Entry 9DQP (X-ray diffraction, 1.95 A resolution); this record covers chains A and B.

Chain A (and B):
Name: 2OG-Fe dioxygenase family protein
From: Streptomyces sp. Ag109_G2-6
Notes: chain B of this document is another copy of the same molecule, construct and numbering; everything in this record applies to it too
UniProtKB: A0A3N4ZHX0 (A0A3N4ZHX0_9ACTN); numbering as in UniProt (aligned over 1-247)
Amino-acid sequence (253 residues; numbered 1 to 253; the number before each row is that of its first residue):
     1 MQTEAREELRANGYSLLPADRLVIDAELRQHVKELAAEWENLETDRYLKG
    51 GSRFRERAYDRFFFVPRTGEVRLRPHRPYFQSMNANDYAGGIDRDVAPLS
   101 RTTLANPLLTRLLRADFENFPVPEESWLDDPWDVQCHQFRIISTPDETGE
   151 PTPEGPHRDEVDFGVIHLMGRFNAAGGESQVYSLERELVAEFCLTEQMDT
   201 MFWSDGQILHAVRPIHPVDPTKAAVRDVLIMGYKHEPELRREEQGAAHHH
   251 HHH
Unresolved in the structure: 1, 46-52, 147-152, 245-253 (chain B: 1-2, 47-50, 81-94, 148-150, 244-253)
Sequence notes: expression tag (248-253)

How chain A and chain B interact:
Residue-residue contacts - 36 pairs, chain A then chain B:
  E8(A) with R241(B), salt bridge
  A11(A) with E243(B)
  N12(A) with R241(B); E243(B), hydrogen bond
  Y14(A) with E70(B), hydrogen bond; R72(B), hydrogen bond
  L16(A) with T68(B); E70(B)
  P18(A) with R67(B); T68(B)
  A19(A) with R67(B)
  D20(A) with R67(B), salt bridge
  G176(A) with R111(B)
  E178(A) with R111(B), salt bridge; R114(B)
  E187(A) with R101(B), salt bridge
  V189(A) with R72(B)
  A190(A) with V71(B); R72(B)
  E191(A) with G69(B); E70(B); V71(B), hydrogen bond (backbone-backbone); T110(B), hydrogen bond; R114(B), salt bridge
  F192(A) with T68(B); G69(B); E70(B)
  C193(A) with T68(B), hydrogen bond (backbone-backbone); R114(B), hydrogen bond
  T195(A) with R67(B)
  E196(A) with R67(B)
  D199(A) with R67(B), salt bridge
  R213(A) with P107(B); R111(B)
  H216(A) with E27(B), salt bridge; R111(B)
Also at the interface, not in a pair above, chain A (22 interface residues in all): P214
Also at the interface, not in a pair above, chain B (16 interface residues in all): L73, A105

Overview:
22 residues of chain A and 16 residues of chain B are in contact; the contacts include 7 hydrogen bonds and 7
salt bridges. Polar pairs include E8(A)-R241(B), D20(A)-R67(B) and E178(A)-R111(B).
Both chains are 2OG-Fe dioxygenase family protein (Streptomyces sp. Ag109_G2-6). Entry 9DQP (Crystal structure
of apo-HrmJ from Streptomyces sp. Ag109_G2-6 (HrmJ-ssa)) was determined by X-ray diffraction (same publication
as 9DQ0, 9DQ1, 9DQ2, 9DQQ and 9DQR).
